3HVS - chains A and B; structure by X-ray diffraction, 1.80 A resolution.

# Chain A (and B)
Molecule: Thiol peroxidase
Source organism: Escherichia coli K-12
Notes: EC 1.11.1.15; chain B of this document is another copy of the same molecule, construct and numbering; everything in this record applies to it too
UniProt: P0A862 (TPX_ECOLI); residue numbers follow UniProt; this construct covers 2-168
Chain sequence (167 residues; each row starts with the number of its first residue):
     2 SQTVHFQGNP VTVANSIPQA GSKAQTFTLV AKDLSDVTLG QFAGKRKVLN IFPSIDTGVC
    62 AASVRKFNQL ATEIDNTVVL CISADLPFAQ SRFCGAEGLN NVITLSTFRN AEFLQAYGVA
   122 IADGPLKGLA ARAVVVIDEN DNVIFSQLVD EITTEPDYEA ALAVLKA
Cystine bridges: Cys61-Cys95
UniProt features mapped onto this chain:
  - active site: Cys61 (Cysteine sulfenic acid (-SOH) intermediate)
  - mutagenesis: Cys61 (C61S: Abolishes catalytic activity), Cys82 (C82S: Reduces catalytic activity by 28%), Cys95 (C95S: Reduces catalytic activity by 80%)
From the paper describing this entry:
  - catalytic residues: Pro54, Thr58, Cys61, Cys95, Arg133 (by similarity / conservation)
  - self-association interface (contacts with another copy of this molecule); pairs are residue here / residue on that copy: Arg93-Asp57 (hydrogen bond), Arg110-Pro126 (hydrogen bond), Arg110-Lys128 (hydrogen bond), Leu35, Ser55, Asp57, Ala85, Asp86, Leu87, Phe89, Phe109, Leu127, Gly129, Leu130
  - contacts within the chain: Asn51-Asn69 (hydrogen bond), Asp57-Arg93 (hydrogen bond), Phe53-Val65 (hydrophobic contact), Val65-Phe94 (hydrophobic contact), Arg66-Cys95 (hydrogen bond), Arg66-Glu98 (hydrogen bond)
  - conformationally variable residues (helix shift, loop rearrangement, side-chain flip): Asn51, Phe53, Ile56 to Ala62, Ala63 to Leu71, Ala72, Phe94 to Val103, Arg133, Glu156, Tyr159

# How chain A and chain B interact
Contacting residue pairs - 28 pairs, chain A then chain B:
  Leu35(A) - Pro126(B)
  Leu35(A) - Leu127(B)  hydrophobic
  Ser55(A) - Phe89(B)
  Asp57(A) - Phe89(B)
  Asp57(A) - Ala90(B)
  Ala85(A) - Leu87(B)
  Asp86(A) - Leu87(B)
  Leu87(A) - Ala85(B)
  Leu87(A) - Asp86(B)
  Leu87(A) - Leu130(B)  hydrophobic
  Phe89(A) - Ser55(B)
  Phe89(A) - Asp57(B)
  Phe89(A) - Leu130(B)  hydrophobic
  Ala90(A) - Asp57(B)  hydrogen bond (backbone-side chain)
  Arg93(A) - Asp57(B)  salt bridge
  Arg93(A) - Ala90(B)
  Phe109(A) - Lys128(B)
  Phe109(A) - Leu130(B)  hydrophobic
  Arg110(A) - Pro126(B)  hydrogen bond (side chain-backbone)
  Arg110(A) - Lys128(B)  hydrogen bond (side chain-backbone)
  Pro126(A) - Leu35(B)
  Pro126(A) - Arg110(B)  hydrogen bond (backbone-side chain)
  Leu127(A) - Leu35(B)  hydrophobic
  Lys128(A) - Phe109(B)
  Lys128(A) - Arg110(B)  hydrogen bond (backbone-side chain)
  Leu130(A) - Leu87(B)  hydrophobic
  Leu130(A) - Phe89(B)  hydrophobic
  Leu130(A) - Phe109(B)  hydrophobic
Other interface residues (no listed pair), chain A (17 interface residues in all): Gly125, Gly129
Other interface residues (no listed pair), chain B (16 interface residues in all): Gly125, Gly129

# In short
The interface between chain A and chain B involves 17 residues on one side and 16 on the other; the contacts
include 5 hydrogen bonds and 1 salt bridge. Polar pairs include Arg93(A)-Asp57(B), Ala90(A)-Asp57(B) and
Arg110(A)-Pro126(B). From the paper: catalytic residues Pro54(A), Thr58(A) and Cys61(A) among others;
conformational variability at Asn51(A), Phe53(A) and Ile56(A) among others.
Chain A and chain B are both Thiol peroxidase (Escherichia coli K-12); the structure, Escherichia coli Thiol
peroxidase (Tpx) wild type disulfide form, was determined by X-ray diffraction together with 3HVV, 3HVX and
3I43 from the same study.
